Entry 3L1G (X-ray diffraction, 3.32 A resolution); this record covers chain A.

Chain A:
Name: Alpha-crystallin B chain
From: Homo sapiens
Reference sequence: P02511 (CRYAB_HUMAN); residue numbers follow UniProt; this construct covers 68-162
Chain sequence (96 residues; numbered 67 to 162; the number before each row is that of its first residue):
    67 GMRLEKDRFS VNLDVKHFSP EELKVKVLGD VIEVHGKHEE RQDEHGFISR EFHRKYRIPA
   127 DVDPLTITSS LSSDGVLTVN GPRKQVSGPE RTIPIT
Disordered / not traced: 67
Construct notes: expression tag (67)
Swiss-Prot annotation at these positions:
  - binding site (Zn(2+)): H83, H104, E106, H111, H119
  - site: M68 (Susceptible to oxidation)
  - modified residue: K92 (N6-acetyllysine)
Reported in the primary citation:
  - interface residues: R157
  - binding site for sulfate ion: R120
  - self-association interface (contacts with another copy of this molecule): R107 to G112, R123 to V128, R157 to T162

In short:
From UniProt: 5 Zn2+-binding residues. The paper reports a binding site for sulfate ion at R120; the interface
residue R157.
Chain A is Alpha-crystallin B chain (Homo sapiens); the structure, Human AlphaB crystallin, was determined by
X-ray diffraction, deposited together with 3L1E and 3L1F.
